Entry 2HL6 (X-ray diffraction, 1.55 A resolution); this record covers chain A.

[Chain A]
Molecule: Feruloyl esterase A
From: Aspergillus niger
Notes: EC 3.1.1.73
UniProt: O42807 (FAEA_ASPNG); residues 1-260 here correspond to UniProt positions 22-281 (UniProt number = residue number + 21)
Chain sequence (260 residues; row label = number of the first residue in the row):
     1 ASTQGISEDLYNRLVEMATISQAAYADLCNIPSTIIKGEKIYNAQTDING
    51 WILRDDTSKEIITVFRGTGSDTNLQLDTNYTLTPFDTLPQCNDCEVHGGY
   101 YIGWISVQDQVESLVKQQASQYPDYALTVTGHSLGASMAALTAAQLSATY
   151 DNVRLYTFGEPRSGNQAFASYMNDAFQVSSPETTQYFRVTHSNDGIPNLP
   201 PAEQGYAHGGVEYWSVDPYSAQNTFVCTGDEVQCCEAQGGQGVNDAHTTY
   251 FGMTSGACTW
UniProt features mapped onto this chain:
  - active site: Ser133 (Nucleophile), Asp194 (Charge relay system), His247 (Charge relay system)
  - binding site (substrate): Asp77, Tyr80, His247
  - glycosylation: Asn79 (N-linked (GlcNAc...) asparagine)
Disulfides: Cys29-Cys258, Cys91-Cys94, Cys227-Cys234
Covalently attached groups: N-acetylglucosamine (NAG) linked to Asn79
Ligand contacts: 3-cyclohexyl-1-propylsulfonic acid (CXS): Tyr25, Thr68, His132, Ser133, Val243, His247, Ser255, Gly256
Reported in the primary citation:
  - post-translational modification sites: Asn79
  - binding site for N-acetylglucosamine: Asn79

[In short]
Ligands of chain A: 3-cyclohexyl-1-propylsulfonic acid. Covalently linked N-acetylglucosamine: at Asn79.
UniProt lists 3 active-site residues and 3 substrate-binding residues. From the paper: a binding site for
N-acetylglucosamine at Asn79; a modification site at Asn79.
Chain A is Feruloyl esterase A (Aspergillus niger); the structure, Structure of homologously expressed
Ferrulate esterase of Aspergillus niger in complex with CAPS, was determined by X-ray diffraction together
with 2IX9 from the same study.
